PDB entry 9BE6 | electron microscopy, 3.00 A resolution | chains H and J of the 10 polymer chains in the assembly

Chain H:
Protein: Histone H2B type 1-J
From: Homo sapiens
Reference sequence: P06899 (H2B1J_HUMAN); residues 29-121 here correspond to UniProt positions 33-125 (UniProt number = residue number + 4)
Sequence (93 residues; each row starts with the number of its first residue):
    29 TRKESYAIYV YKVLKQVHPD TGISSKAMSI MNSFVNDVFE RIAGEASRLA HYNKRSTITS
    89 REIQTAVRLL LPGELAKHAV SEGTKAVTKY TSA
Construct notes: conflict Thr29 (Ser33 in P06899), Ala35 (Ser39 in P06899), Ser57 (Gly61 in P06899), Val66 (Ile70 in P06899)
Swiss-Prot annotation at these positions:
  - modified residue: Lys31 (N6-(2-hydroxyisobutyryl)lysine), Glu32 (PolyADP-ribosyl glutamic acid), Ser33 (Phosphoserine), Lys40 (N6-(2-hydroxyisobutyryl)lysine), Lys43 (N6-(2-hydroxyisobutyryl)lysine), Lys54 (N6,N6-dimethyllysine), Arg76 (Dimethylated arginine), Lys82 (N6,N6,N6-trimethyllysine), Arg83 (Omega-N-methylarginine), Arg89 (Omega-N-methylarginine), Lys105 (N6-(2-hydroxyisobutyryl)lysine), Thr112 (Phosphothreonine), Lys113 (N6-(2-hydroxyisobutyryl)lysine), Lys117 (N6-(2-hydroxyisobutyryl)lysine)
  - glycosylation: Ser109 (O-linked (GlcNAc) serine)
  - cross-link (Glycyl lysine isopeptide (Lys-Gly)): Lys31 (interchain with G-Cter in ubiquitin), Lys117 (interchain with G-Cter in ubiquitin)

Chain J:
Molecule: 145-nt DNA strand
Sequence (145 nucleotides; row label = number of the first residue in the row; numbers below 1 keep their minus sign (DA-72 is residue -72)):
   -72 ATCGATGTAT ATATCTGACA CGTGCCTGGA GACTAGGGAG TAATCCCCTT GGCGGTTAAA
   -12 ACGCGGGGGA CAGCGCGTAC GTGCGTTTAA GCGGTGCTAG AGCTGTCTAC GACCAATTGA
    48 GCGGCCTCGG CACCGGGATT CTGAT
Not modelled in the structure: 55-72

Chain H / chain J interface:
Contacting residue pairs (11):
  Thr29(H) - DC30(J)  phosphate contact
  Arg30(H) - DC-47(J)  sugar contact
  Tyr39(H) - DA-53(J)  hydrogen bond to the phosphate
  Gly50(H) - DA-53(J)  phosphate contact
  Ile51(H) - DA-53(J)  phosphate contact
  Ser52(H) - DC-54(J)  phosphate contact
  Ser53(H) - DC-54(J)  phosphate contact
  Arg83(H) - DA-34(J)  phosphate contact
  Arg83(H) - DG-33(J)  salt bridge to the phosphate
  Ser84(H) - DA-34(J)  hydrogen bond to the phosphate
  Thr85(H) - DA-34(J)  hydrogen bond to the phosphate
Interface residues without a listed pair, chain J (8 interface residues in all): DT-46, DG-35

Overview:
Chain H and chain J form an interface of 10 and 8 residues respectively, with 3 hydrogen bonds and 1 salt
bridge. Polar pairs include Tyr39(H)-DA-53(J), Ser84(H)-DA-34(J) and Thr85(H)-DA-34(J).
Chain H is Histone H2B type 1-J (Homo sapiens) and chain J is a 145-nt DNA strand; the structure, Cryo-EM
structure of Human Nucleosome collected by Leginon on Krios at 3.0 Angstrom resolution, was determined by
electron microscopy.
